3HMR - chain A; structure by X-ray diffraction, 2.00 A resolution.

Chain A:
Protein: Hepatocyte growth factor
From: Mus musculus
Notes: fragment: N-terminal domain:
UniProt: Q08048 (HGF_MOUSE); residues 31-127 here = UniProt positions 31-127
Chain sequence (99 residues; each row starts with the number of its first residue):
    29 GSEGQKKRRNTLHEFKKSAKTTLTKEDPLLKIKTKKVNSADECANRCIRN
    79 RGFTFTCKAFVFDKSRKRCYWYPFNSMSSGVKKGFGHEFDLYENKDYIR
Unresolved in the structure: 29-37
Disulfides: C71-C97, C75-C85
Differences from the reference sequence: expression tag (29-30)

In short:
Chain A is Hepatocyte growth factor (Mus musculus); the structure, Crystal structure of the N-terminal
fragment (31-127) of the mouse hepatocyte growth factor/scatter factor, was determined by X-ray diffraction
together with 3HMS, 3HMT and 3HN4 from the same study.
